Entry 2EY4 (X-ray diffraction, 2.11 A resolution); this record covers chains A and E of the 3 polymer chains in the assembly.

== Chain A ==
Name: Probable tRNA pseudouridine synthase B
From: Pyrococcus furiosus
Notes: EC 5.4.99.-
UniProtKB: Q7LWY0 (TRUB_PYRFU); residues 4-336 here correspond to UniProt positions 1-333 (UniProt number = residue number - 3)
Amino-acid sequence (333 residues; row label = number of the first residue in the row):
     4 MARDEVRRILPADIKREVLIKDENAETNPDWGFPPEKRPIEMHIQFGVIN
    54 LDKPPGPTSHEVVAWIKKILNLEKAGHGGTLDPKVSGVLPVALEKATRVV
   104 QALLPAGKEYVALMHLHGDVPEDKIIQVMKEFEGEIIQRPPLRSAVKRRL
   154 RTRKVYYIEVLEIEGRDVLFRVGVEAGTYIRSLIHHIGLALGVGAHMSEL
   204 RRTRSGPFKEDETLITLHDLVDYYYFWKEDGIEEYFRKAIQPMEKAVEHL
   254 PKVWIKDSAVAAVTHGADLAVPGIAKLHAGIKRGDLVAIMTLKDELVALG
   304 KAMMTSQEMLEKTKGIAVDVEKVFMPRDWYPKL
Disordered / not traced: 4-7
Swiss-Prot annotation at these positions:
  - active site: D85 (Nucleophile)
Reported in the primary citation:
  - catalytic residues: D85

== Chain E ==
Name: Ribosome biogenesis protein Nop10
From: Pyrococcus furiosus
UniProtKB: Q8U1R4 (NOP10_PYRFU); residue numbers follow UniProt; this construct covers 1-55
Amino-acid sequence (55 residues; each row starts with the number of its first residue):
     1 MRFRIRKCPKCGRYTLKEVCPVCGEKTKVAHPPRFSPEDPYGEYRRRWKR
    51 EVLGI
Disordered / not traced: 1-3
Ion coordination: Zn2+: C8, C11, C20, C23
Reported in the primary citation:
  - Zn2+ coordination: C8, C11, C20, C23

== Chain A / chain E interface ==
Pairs across the interface - 56 pairs, chain A then chain E:
  D55(A) - P32(E)
  K56(A) - P32(E)
  P57(A) - P32(E)  hydrophobic
  P57(A) - P33(E)
  P58(A) - H31(E)
  P58(A) - P32(E)
  P58(A) - R34(E)  hydrogen bond (backbone-side chain)
  W68(A) - F35(E)
  W68(A) - P37(E)
  I72(A) - F35(E)  hydrophobic
  S89(A) - H31(E)  hydrogen bond
  V114(A) - I5(E)
  V114(A) - Y14(E)  hydrophobic
  L116(A) - L16(E)  hydrophobic
  L164(A) - R13(E)
  L164(A) - Y14(E)  hydrophobic
  E165(A) - R13(E)  salt bridge
  E165(A) - Y14(E)
  E165(A) - T15(E)  hydrogen bond
  E165(A) - L16(E)  hydrogen bond (side chain-backbone)
  E165(A) - K17(E)  salt bridge
  E165(A) - P21(E)
  E167(A) - L16(E)
  E167(A) - K17(E)  salt bridge
  L172(A) - T15(E)
  L172(A) - L16(E)  hydrophobic
  E202(A) - R4(E)  salt bridge
  E202(A) - I5(E)  hydrogen bond (side chain-backbone)
  E202(A) - H31(E)  salt bridge
  R204(A) - Y14(E)  hydrogen bond
  R204(A) - A30(E)  hydrogen bond (side chain-backbone)
  T206(A) - Y14(E)
  E213(A) - K7(E)  salt bridge
  E213(A) - Y14(E)  hydrogen bond
  T219(A) - P32(E)
  L220(A) - F35(E)  hydrophobic
  H221(A) - P33(E)  hydrogen bond (side chain-backbone)
  H221(A) - R34(E)  hydrogen bond (side chain-backbone)
  H221(A) - F35(E)
  H221(A) - R45(E)  hydrogen bond
  D222(A) - K49(E)  salt bridge
  V224(A) - R45(E)
  D225(A) - R45(E)  salt bridge
  D225(A) - R46(E)  salt bridge
  D225(A) - K49(E)  salt bridge
  Y228(A) - R46(E)
  F229(A) - K49(E)
  F229(A) - R50(E)
  F229(A) - L53(E)  hydrophobic
  F229(A) - I55(E)  hydrophobic
  E232(A) - R50(E)  salt bridge
  D233(A) - R50(E)  salt bridge
  D233(A) - I55(E)
  I235(A) - I55(E)  hydrophobic
  Y238(A) - L53(E)
  Y238(A) - I55(E)  hydrophobic
Other interface residues (no listed pair), chain A (34 interface residues in all): G59, D170, R174, L203, Y226
Other interface residues (no listed pair), chain E (24 interface residues in all): D39, E43
Interface features reported in the paper:
  - interface residues, chain A: E202(A), R204(A)
  - interface residues, chain E: Y14(E), H31(E)

== Overview ==
Chain A and chain E form an interface of 34 and 24 residues respectively, with 11 hydrogen bonds and 12 salt
bridges. Polar pairs include E165(A)-R13(E), E165(A)-K17(E) and E167(A)-K17(E). Curated annotation (UniProt)
lists active-site residue D85(A) on chain A. From the paper: the catalytic residue D85(A); interface residues
E202(A), R204(A) and Y14(E) among others.
Chain A is Probable tRNA pseudouridine synthase B and chain E is Ribosome biogenesis protein Nop10, both from
Pyrococcus furiosus; the structure, Crystal Structure of a Cbf5-Nop10-Gar1 Complex, was determined by X-ray
diffraction.
